Entry 7RZR (electron microscopy, 2.27 A resolution); this record covers chains B and D of the 6 polymer chains in the assembly.

== Chain B ==
Protein: SARS-CoV-2 HR1 D936Y linked to a scaffold, Spike protein S2'
Organism: Nostoc punctiforme (strain ATCC 29133 / PCC 73102)
UniProtKB: chimeric construct of B2J981, P0DTC2: residues 742-915 from B2J981 (B2J981_NOSP7) positions 5-178 (UniProt number = residue number - 737); residues 917-988 from P0DTC2 (SPIKE_SARS2) positions 917-988 (same numbers)
Chain sequence (257 residues; each row starts with the number of its first residue):
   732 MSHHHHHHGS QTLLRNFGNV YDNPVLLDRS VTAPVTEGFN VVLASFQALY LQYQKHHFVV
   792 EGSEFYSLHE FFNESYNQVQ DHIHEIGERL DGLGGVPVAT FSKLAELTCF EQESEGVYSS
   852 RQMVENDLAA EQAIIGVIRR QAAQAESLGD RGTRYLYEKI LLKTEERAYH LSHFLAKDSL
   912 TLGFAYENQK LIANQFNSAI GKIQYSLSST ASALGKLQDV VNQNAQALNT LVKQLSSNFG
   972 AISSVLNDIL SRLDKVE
Not modelled in the structure: 732-917
Construct notes: initiating methionine (732); expression tag (733-741); linker (916); engineered mutation Tyr936 (Asp in P0DTC2)

== Chain D ==
Protein: Spike protein S2'
Organism: Severe acute respiratory syndrome coronavirus 2
UniProtKB: P0DTC2 (SPIKE_SARS2); numbering as in UniProt (aligned over 1162-1201)
Chain sequence (41 residues; numbered 1161 to 1201; the number before each row is that of its first residue):
  1161 GPDVDLGDIS GINASVVNIQ KEIDRLNEVA KNLNESLIDL Q
Not modelled in the structure: 1161-1163, 1201
Construct notes: expression tag (1161)
Reported in the primary citation:
  - conformationally variable residues (side-chain flip): Arg1185

== Chain B / chain D interface ==
Pairs across the interface (47):
  Asn919(B) - Leu1200(D)
  Leu922(B) - Asp1199(D)
  Ile923(B) - Ile1198(D)  hydrophobic
  Gln926(B) - Glu1195(D)  hydrogen bond (side chain-backbone)
  Gln926(B) - Ser1196(D)  hydrogen bond (side chain-backbone)
  Gln926(B) - Leu1197(D)  hydrogen bond (side chain-backbone)
  Gln926(B) - Ile1198(D)
  Ser929(B) - Ser1196(D)  hydrogen bond
  Ala930(B) - Leu1193(D)  hydrophobic
  Ala930(B) - Ser1196(D)
  Lys933(B) - Val1189(D)
  Lys933(B) - Asn1192(D)  hydrogen bond (side chain-backbone)
  Lys933(B) - Leu1193(D)
  Lys933(B) - Glu1195(D)
  Lys933(B) - Ser1196(D)  hydrogen bond
  Tyr936(B) - Arg1185(D)  hydrogen bond
  Tyr936(B) - Val1189(D)  hydrophobic
  Ser937(B) - Leu1186(D)
  Ser937(B) - Val1189(D)
  Ser940(B) - Glu1182(D)
  Ser940(B) - Arg1185(D)
  Thr941(B) - Leu1186(D)
  Ser943(B) - Glu1182(D)  hydrogen bond
  Ala944(B) - Ile1179(D)
  Ala944(B) - Glu1182(D)
  Lys947(B) - Ile1179(D)
  Lys947(B) - Glu1182(D)  salt bridge
  Leu948(B) - Val1177(D)  hydrophobic
  Leu948(B) - Ile1179(D)  hydrophobic
  Val951(B) - Ser1175(D)
  Val951(B) - Val1176(D)
  Val951(B) - Val1177(D)  hydrophobic
  Gln954(B) - Ser1175(D)  hydrogen bond
  Asn955(B) - Ala1174(D)
  Asn955(B) - Ser1175(D)  hydrogen bond (side chain-backbone)
  Ala958(B) - Ile1172(D)
  Ala958(B) - Asn1173(D)
  Thr961(B) - Ile1172(D)
  Leu962(B) - Ile1169(D)  hydrophobic
  Leu962(B) - Ile1172(D)  hydrophobic
  Gln965(B) - Asp1168(D)  hydrogen bond (side chain-backbone)
  Gln965(B) - Ile1169(D)
  Asn969(B) - Leu1166(D)
  Asn969(B) - Gly1167(D)  hydrogen bond (side chain-backbone)
  Ala972(B) - Leu1166(D)  hydrophobic
  Ile973(B) - Leu1166(D)  hydrophobic
  Val976(B) - Val1164(D)  hydrophobic
Interface residues without a listed pair, chain B (28 interface residues in all): Ile934, Leu966
Interface residues without a listed pair, chain D (26 interface residues in all): Asn1178, Lys1181

== In short ==
Chain B and chain D form an interface of 28 and 26 residues respectively; the contacts include 12 hydrogen
bonds and 1 salt bridge. Polar pairs include Lys947(B)-Glu1182(D), Gln926(B)-Glu1195(D) and
Gln926(B)-Ser1196(D). The paper reports conformational variability at Arg1185(D).
Here chain B is SARS-CoV-2 HR1 D936Y linked to a scaffold, Spike protein S2' (Nostoc punctiforme (strain ATCC
29133 / PCC 73102)) and chain D is Spike protein S2' (Severe acute respiratory syndrome coronavirus 2). Entry
7RZR (Cryo-EM structure of the SARS-CoV-2 HR1HR2 fusion core complex with D936Y mutation) was determined by
electron microscopy together with 7RZQ, 7RZS, 7RZT, 7RZU and 7RZV from the same study.
